Entry 1I9S (X-ray diffraction, 1.65 A resolution); this record covers chain A.

Chain A:
Molecule: mRNA capping enzyme
Organism: Mus musculus
Notes: EC 3.1.3.33; fragment: tpase domain (residues 1-210)
Reference sequence: O55236 (MCE1_MOUSE); residue numbers follow UniProt; this construct covers 1-210
Sequence (210 residues; each row starts with the number of its first residue):
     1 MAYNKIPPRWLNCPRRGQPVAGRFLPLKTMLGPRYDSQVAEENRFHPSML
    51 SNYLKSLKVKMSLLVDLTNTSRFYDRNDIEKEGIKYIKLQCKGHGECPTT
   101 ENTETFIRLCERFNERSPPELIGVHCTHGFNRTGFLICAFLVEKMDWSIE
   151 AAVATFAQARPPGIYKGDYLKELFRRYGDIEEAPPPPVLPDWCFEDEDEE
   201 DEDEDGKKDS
Disordered / not traced: 1-4, 114-118, 199-210
Curated features (UniProtKB/Swiss-Prot):
  - active site: C126 (Phosphocysteine intermediate)
  - mutagenesis: D36 (D36A: No effect), D66 (D66A: Decrease of >90% of TPase activity), C110 (C110S: No effect), H125 (H125A: Decrease of 55-60% of TPase activity), C126 (C126S: Loss of TPase activity), R132 (R132A: Loss of TPase activity), T133 (T133A: Decrease of 55-60% of TPase activity), C138 (C138S: No effect), D168 (D168A: No effect)
What the authors report for this chain:
  - catalytic residues: C126
  - contacts within the chain: R9-Y165 (hydrogen bond), D66-Y86 (hydrogen bond), D66-T68 (hydrogen bond), Y74-H125 (hydrogen bond), H125-C126 (hydrogen bond), L67-R132 (hydrogen bond), K92-R132 (hydrogen bond), C126-T133 (hydrogen bond), H128-R160 (hydrogen bond), G129-R160 (hydrogen bond)
  - catalytic residues: H128, R132 (proposed by the authors, not directly observed)
  - mutagenesis - C126S: abolished catalytic activity on ATP
  - mutagenesis - C126S, N131A, R132A: abolished growth
  - mutagenesis - R9A, D66A, R72A, Q90L/H94A, H125A, T133A, Y165A: unchanged growth
  - mutagenesis - Y74A, H128A, R160A: decreased growth
  - mutagenesis - D66A: decreased catalytic activity
  - binding site for cacodylate ion: C193
  - conformationally variable residues (order/disorder transition): N114 to P118

In short:
From UniProt: active-site residue C126 and 9 mutagenesis sites. The paper reports catalytic residues C126,
H128 and R132; C126S, N131A and R132A abolish growth; 13 substitutions were tested in all.
Chain A is mRNA capping enzyme (Mus musculus); the structure, Crystal structure of the RNA triphosphatase
domain of mouse mRNA capping enzyme, was determined by X-ray diffraction, deposited together with 1I9T.
